6NZ0 - chains Z and A; structure by electron microscopy, 2.40 A resolution.

== Chain Z ==
Protein: Dyslexia-associated protein KIAA0319-like protein
From: Homo sapiens
Reference sequence: Q8IZA0 (K319L_HUMAN); numbering as in UniProt (aligned over 311-597)
Amino-acid sequence (290 residues; row label = number of the first residue in the row):
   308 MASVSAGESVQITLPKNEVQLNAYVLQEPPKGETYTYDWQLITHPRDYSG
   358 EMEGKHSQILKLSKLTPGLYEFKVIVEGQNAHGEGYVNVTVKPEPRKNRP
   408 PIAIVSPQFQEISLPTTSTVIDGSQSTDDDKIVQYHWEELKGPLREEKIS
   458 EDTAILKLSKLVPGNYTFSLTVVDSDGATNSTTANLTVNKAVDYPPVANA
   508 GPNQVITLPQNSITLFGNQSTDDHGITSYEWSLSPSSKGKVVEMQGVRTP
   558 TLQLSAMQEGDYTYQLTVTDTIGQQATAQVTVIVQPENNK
Disordered / not traced: 308-404, 500-597
Sequence notes: initiating methionine (308); expression tag (309-310)
Metal / ion sites: Mg2+: R406, D435, D436, D481
UniProt features mapped onto this chain:
  - glycosylation (N-linked (GlcNAc...) asparagine): N395, N472, N487, N525

== Chain A ==
Protein: Capsid protein VP1
From: Adeno-associated virus - 2
Reference sequence: P03135 (CAPSD_AAV2S); residues 1-735 here = UniProt positions 1-735
Amino-acid sequence (735 residues; row label = number of the first residue in the row):
     1 MAADGYLPDWLEDTLSEGIRQWWKLKPGPPPPKPAERHKDDSRGLVLPGY
    51 KYLGPFNGLDKGEPVNEADAAALEHDKAYDRQLDSGDNPYLKYNHADAEF
   101 QERLKEDTSFGGNLGRAVFQAKKRVLEPLGLVEEPVKTAPGKKRPVEHSP
   151 VEPDSSSGTGKAGQQPARKRLNFGQTGDADSVPDPQPLGQPPAAPSGLGT
   201 NTMATGSGAPMADNNEGADGVGNSSGNWHCDSTWMGDRVITTSTRTWALP
   251 TYNNHLYKQISSQSGASNDNHYFGYSTPWGYFDFNRFHCHFSPRDWQRLI
   301 NNNWGFRPKRLNFKLFNIQVKEVTQNDGTTTIANNLTSTVQVFTDSEYQL
   351 PYVLGSAHQGCLPPFPADVFMVPQYGYLTLNNGSQAVCRSSFYCLEYFPS
   401 QMLRTGNNFTFSYTFEDVPFHSSYAHSQSLDRLMNPLIDQYLYYLSRTNT
   451 PSGTTTQSRLQFSQAGASDIRDQSRNWLPGPCYRQQRVSKTSADNNNSEY
   501 SWTGATKYHLNGRDSLVNPGPAMASHKDDEEKFFPQSGVLIFGKQGSEKT
   551 NVDIEKVMITDEEEIRTTNPVATEQYGSVSTNLQRGNRQAATADVNTQGV
   601 LPGMVWQDRDVYLQGPIWAKIPHTDGHFHPSPLMGGFGLKHPPPQILIKN
   651 TPVPANPSTTFSAAKFASFITQYSTGQVSVEIEWELQKENSKRWNPEIQY
   701 TSNYNKSVNVDFTVDTNGVYSEPRPIGTRYLTRNL
Disordered / not traced: 1-236
Disulfides: C289-C361
Sequence notes: conflict C388 (Gly in P03135)
What the authors report for this chain:
  - conformationally variable residues (loop rearrangement): Q263 to A266

== Interface between chain Z and chain A ==
Residue-residue contacts (25; chain Z residue first):
  S413(Z) - E499(A)
  D429(Z) - W502(A)
  D429(Z) - T503(A)
  S431(Z) - S267(A)  hydrogen bond (backbone-side chain)
  S431(Z) - W502(A)  hydrogen bond
  Q432(Z) - S267(A)  hydrogen bond (backbone-side chain)
  S433(Z) - A266(A)
  S433(Z) - S267(A)  hydrogen bond (backbone-side chain)
  T434(Z) - G265(A)
  T434(Z) - A266(A)
  T434(Z) - S267(A)
  D435(Z) - G265(A)
  D435(Z) - A266(A)  hydrogen bond (backbone-backbone)
  D435(Z) - H271(A)  hydrogen bond (backbone-side chain)
  D436(Z) - Q263(A)
  D436(Z) - G265(A)
  D436(Z) - H271(A)
  D436(Z) - S384(A)  hydrogen bond (backbone-side chain)
  D437(Z) - H271(A)  hydrogen bond (backbone-side chain)
  D437(Z) - S384(A)
  D437(Z) - Q385(A)  hydrogen bond
  K438(Z) - H271(A)
  K438(Z) - N382(A)  hydrogen bond
  K438(Z) - G383(A)
  I439(Z) - N268(A)  hydrogen bond (backbone-side chain)
Interface residues without a listed pair, chain Z (15 interface residues in all): R406, V427, Y442, I462
Interface residues without a listed pair, chain A (15 interface residues in all): S262, S264

== Overview ==
The chain Z/chain A interface involves 15 residues from each chain, with 11 hydrogen bonds. Polar pairs
include S431(Z)-S267(A), S431(Z)-W502(A) and Q432(Z)-S267(A). R406(Z), D435(Z), D436(Z) and D481(Z) coordinate
Mg2+. The paper reports conformational variability at Q263(A).
Here chain Z is Dyslexia-associated protein KIAA0319-like protein (Homo sapiens) and chain A is Capsid protein
VP1 (Adeno-associated virus - 2). Entry 6NZ0 (Cryo-EM structure of AAV-2 in complex with AAVR PKD domains 1
and 2) was determined by electron microscopy.
